PDB entry 4HNZ | X-ray diffraction, 2.39 A resolution | chains B and G of the 12 polymer chains in the assembly

[Chain B (and G)]
Name: HslVU complex proteolytic subunit, putative
Source organism: Trypanosoma brucei brucei
Notes: EC 3.4.25.-; chain G of this document is another copy of the same molecule, construct and numbering; everything in this record applies to it too
Reference sequence: Q383Q5 (Q383Q5_TRYB2); residues 1-173 here correspond to UniProt positions 20-192 (UniProt number = residue number + 19)
Chain sequence (179 residues; numbered 1 to 179; the number before each row is that of its first residue):
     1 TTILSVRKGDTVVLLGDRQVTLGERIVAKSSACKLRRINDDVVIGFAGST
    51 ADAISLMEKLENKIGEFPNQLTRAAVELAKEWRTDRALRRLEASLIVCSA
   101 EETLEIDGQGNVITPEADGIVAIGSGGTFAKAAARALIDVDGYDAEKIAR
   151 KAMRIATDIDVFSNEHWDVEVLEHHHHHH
Unresolved in the structure: 175-179
Sequence notes: conflict Glu-173 (Lys192 in Q383Q5); expression tag (174-179)
Bound ions: Mg2+: Thr-157, Asp-160, Ser-163
Curated features (UniProtKB/Swiss-Prot):
  - active site: Thr-1
What the authors report for this chain:
  - catalytic residues: Thr-1 (by similarity / conservation)
  - mutagenesis - T1A: abolished catalytic activity
  - self-association interface (contacts with another copy of this molecule); pairs are residue here / residue on that copy: Lys-29/Thr-114 (hydrogen bond), Ser-31/Glu-116, Ser-49/Gln-109, Asp-52/Arg-83, Glu-58/Lys-80, Phe-129/Ile-26 (hydrophobic contact)
  - contacts within the chain: Arg-86/Arg-90
  - specificity-determining residues: Ile-54, Met-57, Thr-114 (proposed by the authors, not directly observed)

[Chain B / chain G interface]
Residue-residue contacts - 21 pairs, chain B then chain G:
  Gln-19(B) / Val-161(G)
  Glu-24(B) / Phe-162(G)
  Arg-25(B) / Ile-159(G)
  Arg-25(B) / Asp-160(G)
  Arg-25(B) / Val-161(G)  hydrogen bond (backbone-backbone)
  Ile-26(B) / Phe-129(G)  hydrophobic
  Ile-26(B) / Ile-159(G)
  Val-27(B) / Asp-158(G)
  Val-27(B) / Ile-159(G)  hydrogen bond (backbone-backbone)
  Val-27(B) / Val-161(G)  hydrophobic
  Phe-129(B) / Ile-26(G)  hydrophobic
  Asp-158(B) / Val-27(G)
  Ile-159(B) / Arg-25(G)
  Ile-159(B) / Ile-26(G)
  Ile-159(B) / Val-27(G)  hydrogen bond (backbone-backbone)
  Asp-160(B) / Arg-25(G)
  Val-161(B) / Gln-19(G)
  Val-161(B) / Arg-25(G)  hydrogen bond (backbone-backbone)
  Val-161(B) / Val-27(G)  hydrophobic
  Val-161(B) / Val-161(G)
  Phe-162(B) / Glu-24(G)
Also at the interface, not in a pair above, chain B (12 interface residues in all): Thr-21
Also at the interface, not in a pair above, chain G (12 interface residues in all): Thr-21

[Overview]
Chain B and chain G each contribute 12 residues to their interface, with 4 hydrogen bonds. Main-chain hydrogen
bonds include Arg-25(B)/Val-161(G) and Val-27(B)/Ile-159(G). Thr-157(B), Asp-160(B) and Ser-163(B) form the
Mg2+ site. From UniProt: active-site residue Thr-1(B) on chain B. The paper reports the catalytic residue
Thr-1(B); T1A of chain B abolishes catalytic activity.
Chain B and chain G are both HslVU complex proteolytic subunit, putative (Trypanosoma brucei brucei); the
structure, Crystal structure of eukaryotic HslV from Trypanosoma brucei, was determined by X-ray diffraction
together with 4HO7 from the same study.
